2V5Q - chains A and D; structure by X-ray diffraction, 2.30 A resolution.

Chain A:
Molecule: Serine/threonine-protein kinase PLK1
From: Homo sapiens
Notes: EC 2.7.11.21; fragment: kinase domain, residues 33-345
Reference sequence: P53350 (PLK1_HUMAN); residue numbers follow UniProt; this construct covers 33-345
Chain sequence (315 residues; each row starts with the number of its first residue):
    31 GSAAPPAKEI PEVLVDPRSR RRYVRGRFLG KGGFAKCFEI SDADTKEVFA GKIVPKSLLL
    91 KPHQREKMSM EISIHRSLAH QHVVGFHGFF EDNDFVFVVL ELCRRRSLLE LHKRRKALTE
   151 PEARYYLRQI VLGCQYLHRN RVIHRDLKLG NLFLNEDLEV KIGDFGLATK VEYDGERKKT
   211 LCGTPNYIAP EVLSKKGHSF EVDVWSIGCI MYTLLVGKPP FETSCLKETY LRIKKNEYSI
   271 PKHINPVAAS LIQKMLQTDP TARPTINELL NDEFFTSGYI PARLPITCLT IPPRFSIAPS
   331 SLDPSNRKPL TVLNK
Unresolved in the structure: 31-38, 324-345
Swiss-Prot annotation at these positions:
  - region: Asp194 to Glu221 (Activation loop)
  - motif: Arg337 to Leu340 (D-box that targets the protein for proteasomal degradation in anaphase)
  - active site: Asp176 (Proton acceptor)
  - binding site (ATP): Leu59 to Cys67, Lys82, Glu131, Lys178 to Asn181, Asp194
  - modified residue: Ser103 (Phosphoserine), Ser137 (Phosphoserine), Thr210 (Phosphothreonine), Thr214 (Phosphothreonine), Ser269 (Phosphoserine), Ser335 (Phosphoserine)
  - cross-link: Lys338 (Glycyl lysine isopeptide (Lys-Gly) (interchain with G-Cter in SUMO2))
  - mutagenesis: Cys67 (C67V: In analog-sensitive mutant; enlarged catalytic pocket to accommodate purine analogs; when associated with G-130), Lys82 (K82M: Loss of kinase activity. No effect on S-phase progression; K82R: Loss of kinase activity. No effect on RIOK2-binding), Leu130 (L130G: In analog-sensitive mutant; enlarged catalytic pocket to accommodate purine analogs; when associated with V-67), Ser137 (S137A: No change in activity. Increases activity and restores recovery after DNA damage checkpoint; when associated with D-210; S137D: Increases activity. Results in a block in G1/S), Asp176 (D176N: Abolishes kinase activity), Asp194 (D194A: Does not interfere with FRY-binding), Thr210 (T210A: Abolishes activity. Abolishes checkpoint recovery; T210D: Increases activity and restores recovery after DNA damage checkpoint ...), Arg337 (R337A: Interferes with ubiquitination and subsequent proteasomal degradation in anaphase; when associated with A-340), Leu340 (L340A: Interferes with ubiquitination and subsequent proteasomal degradation in anaphase; when associated with A-337)
From the paper describing this entry:
  - contacts within the chain: Leu59-Arg136 (backbone contact), Lys82-Glu101 (salt bridge)
  - conformationally variable residues (loop rearrangement, side-chain flip): Phe64, Cys67, Arg136
  - post-translational modification sites: Thr210 (citing earlier work)

Chain D:
Molecule: Design ankyrin repeat protein
From: synthetic construct
Chain sequence (167 residues; each row starts with the number of its first residue):
     1 MRGSHHHHHH GSDLGKKLLE AARAGQDDEV RILIANGADV NAVDNTGLTP LHLAAVSGHL
    61 EIVEVLLKHG ADVDAADVYG FTPLHLAAMT GHLEIVEVLL KYGADVNAFD MTGSTPLHLA
   121 ADEGHLEIVE VLLKYGADVN AQDKFGKTAF DISIDNGNED LAKSCRN
Unresolved in the structure: 1-12, 142-167

Interface between chain A and chain D:
Pairs across the interface (33; chain A residue first):
  Arg57(A) - Met111(D)
  Leu59(A) - Met111(D)  hydrophobic
  Arg134(A) - Met111(D)  hydrogen bond (side chain-backbone)
  Arg134(A) - Thr112(D)
  Arg135(A) - Tyr79(D)
  Arg135(A) - Phe81(D)
  Arg135(A) - Asp110(D)  salt bridge
  Arg135(A) - Thr112(D)
  Arg136(A) - Val78(D)  hydrogen bond (side chain-backbone)
  Arg136(A) - Tyr79(D)
  Arg136(A) - Met111(D)  hydrogen bond
  Glu140(A) - Thr46(D)
  Glu140(A) - Tyr79(D)
  Leu141(A) - Tyr79(D)
  Lys143(A) - Asn45(D)
  Lys143(A) - Thr46(D)
  Arg144(A) - Thr46(D)  hydrogen bond
  Arg144(A) - Leu48(D)
  Arg144(A) - Asp77(D)  salt bridge
  Arg144(A) - Tyr79(D)
  Glu186(A) - Thr112(D)
  Arg313(A) - Asp122(D)
  Arg313(A) - Glu123(D)  salt bridge
  Pro315(A) - Glu123(D)
  Ile316(A) - Phe81(D)  hydrophobic
  Ile316(A) - Met89(D)
  Ile316(A) - Glu123(D)  hydrogen bond (backbone-side chain)
  Thr317(A) - Met89(D)
  Thr317(A) - Thr90(D)
  Leu319(A) - Tyr79(D)  hydrophobic
  Thr320(A) - Val56(D)
  Ile321(A) - Val56(D)  hydrophobic
  Ile321(A) - Thr90(D)
Other interface residues (no listed pair), chain A (18 interface residues in all): Glu69
Other interface residues (no listed pair), chain D (18 interface residues in all): Arg23, Leu86, Leu119
From the paper, about this interface:
  - specific contacts: Arg136(A)-Val78(D) (hydrogen bond)
  - interface residues, chain A: Arg57(A), Arg134(A), Arg135(A), Glu140(A), Lys143(A), Arg144(A), Arg313(A)
  - interface residues, chain D: Val78(D)

In short:
The chain A/chain D interface involves 18 residues from each chain; the contacts include 5 hydrogen bonds and
3 salt bridges. Polar pairs include Arg135(A)-Asp110(D), Arg144(A)-Asp77(D) and Arg313(A)-Glu123(D). The
authors report a hydrogen bond between Arg136(A) and Val78(D). The paper reports interface residues Arg57(A),
Arg134(A) and Val78(D) among others; a modification site at Thr210(A).
Chain A is Serine/threonine-protein kinase PLK1 (Homo sapiens) and chain D is Design ankyrin repeat protein
(synthetic construct); the structure, Crystal structure of wild-type plk-1 kinase domain in complex with a
selective darpin, was determined by X-ray diffraction.
